PDB entry 6A5O | electron microscopy, 9.90 A resolution (very low resolution: no residue pairs are listed; an interface is given only as per-side residue counts) | chains B and P of the 23 polymer chains in the assembly

[Chain B]
Protein: DNA-directed RNA polymerase subunit beta
Organism: Komagataella phaffii (strain GS115 / ATCC 20864)
Notes: EC 2.7.7.6
UniProt: C4QZQ7 (C4QZQ7_KOMPG); residues 1-1227 here = UniProt positions 1-1227
Chain sequence (1227 residues; each row starts with the number of its first residue):
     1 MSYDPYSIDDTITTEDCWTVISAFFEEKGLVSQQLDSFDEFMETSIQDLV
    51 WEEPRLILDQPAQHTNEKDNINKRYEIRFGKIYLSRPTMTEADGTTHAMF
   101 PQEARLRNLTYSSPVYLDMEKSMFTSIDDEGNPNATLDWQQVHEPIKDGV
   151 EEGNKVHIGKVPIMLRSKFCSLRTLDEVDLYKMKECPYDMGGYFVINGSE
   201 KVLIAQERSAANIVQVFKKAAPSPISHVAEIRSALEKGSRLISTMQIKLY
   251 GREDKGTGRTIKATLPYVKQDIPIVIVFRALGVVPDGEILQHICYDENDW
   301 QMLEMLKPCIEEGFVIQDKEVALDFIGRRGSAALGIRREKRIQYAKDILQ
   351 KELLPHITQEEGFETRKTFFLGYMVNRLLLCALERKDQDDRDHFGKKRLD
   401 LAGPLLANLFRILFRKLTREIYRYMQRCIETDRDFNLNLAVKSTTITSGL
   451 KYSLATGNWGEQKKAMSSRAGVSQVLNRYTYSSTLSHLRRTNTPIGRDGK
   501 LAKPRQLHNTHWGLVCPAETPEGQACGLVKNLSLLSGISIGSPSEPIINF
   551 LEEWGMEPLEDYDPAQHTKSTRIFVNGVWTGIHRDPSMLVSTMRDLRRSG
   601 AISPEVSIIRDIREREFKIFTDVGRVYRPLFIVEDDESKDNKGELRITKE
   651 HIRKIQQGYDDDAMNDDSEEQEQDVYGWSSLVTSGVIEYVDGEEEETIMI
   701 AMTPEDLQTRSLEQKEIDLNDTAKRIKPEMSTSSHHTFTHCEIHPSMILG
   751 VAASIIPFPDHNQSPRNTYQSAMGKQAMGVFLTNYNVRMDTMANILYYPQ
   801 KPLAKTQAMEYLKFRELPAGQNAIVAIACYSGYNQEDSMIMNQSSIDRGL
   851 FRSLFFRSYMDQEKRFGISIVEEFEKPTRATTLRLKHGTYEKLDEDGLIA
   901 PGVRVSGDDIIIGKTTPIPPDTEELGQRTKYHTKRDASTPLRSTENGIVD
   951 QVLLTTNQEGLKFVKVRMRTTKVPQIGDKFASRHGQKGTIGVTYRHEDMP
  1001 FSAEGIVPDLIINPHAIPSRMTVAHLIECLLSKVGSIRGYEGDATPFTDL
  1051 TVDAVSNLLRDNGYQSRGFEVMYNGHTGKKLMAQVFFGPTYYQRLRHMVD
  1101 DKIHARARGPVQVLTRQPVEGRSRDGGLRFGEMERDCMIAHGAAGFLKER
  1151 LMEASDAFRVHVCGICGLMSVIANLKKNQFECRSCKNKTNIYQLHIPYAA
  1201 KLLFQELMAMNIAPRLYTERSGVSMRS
Disordered / not traced: 1-8, 129-152, 663-674, 712-718, 921-930, 1223-1227
Ion coordination: Zn2+: Cys1163, Cys1166, Cys1182, Cys1185

[Chain P]
Molecule: 11-nt RNA strand
Sequence (11 nucleotides; numbered 0 to 10; the number before each row is that of its first residue; numbering starts at 0):
     0 UUGGUGUGUUU
Ion coordination: Mg2+: U10 (shared with 2 residues of chain A)

[How chain B and chain P interact]
At this resolution (10 A) residue pairs are not listed: 18 residues of chain B and 10 of chain P lie at the interface.

[Summary]
18 residues of chain B face 10 of chain P across their interface. Cys1163(B), Cys1166(B), Cys1182(B) and
Cys1185(B) form the Zn2+ site.
Here chain B is DNA-directed RNA polymerase subunit beta (Komagataella phaffii (strain GS115 / ATCC 20864))
and chain P is an 11-nt RNA strand. Entry 6A5O (RNA polymerase II elongation complex stalled at SHL(-6) of the
nucleosome) was determined by electron microscopy, deposited together with 6A5L, 6A5P, 6A5R, 6A5T, 6A5U and
6INQ.
